7N0C - chains B and D of the 4 polymer chains in the assembly; structure by electron microscopy, 3.40 A resolution.

# Chain B
Name: Proofreading exoribonuclease
Organism: Severe acute respiratory syndrome coronavirus 2
Notes: EC 3.1.13.-
UniProt: P0DTD1 (R1AB_SARS2); residues 1-527 here correspond to UniProt positions 5926-6452 (UniProt number = residue number + 5925)
Amino-acid sequence (527 residues; each row starts with the number of its first residue):
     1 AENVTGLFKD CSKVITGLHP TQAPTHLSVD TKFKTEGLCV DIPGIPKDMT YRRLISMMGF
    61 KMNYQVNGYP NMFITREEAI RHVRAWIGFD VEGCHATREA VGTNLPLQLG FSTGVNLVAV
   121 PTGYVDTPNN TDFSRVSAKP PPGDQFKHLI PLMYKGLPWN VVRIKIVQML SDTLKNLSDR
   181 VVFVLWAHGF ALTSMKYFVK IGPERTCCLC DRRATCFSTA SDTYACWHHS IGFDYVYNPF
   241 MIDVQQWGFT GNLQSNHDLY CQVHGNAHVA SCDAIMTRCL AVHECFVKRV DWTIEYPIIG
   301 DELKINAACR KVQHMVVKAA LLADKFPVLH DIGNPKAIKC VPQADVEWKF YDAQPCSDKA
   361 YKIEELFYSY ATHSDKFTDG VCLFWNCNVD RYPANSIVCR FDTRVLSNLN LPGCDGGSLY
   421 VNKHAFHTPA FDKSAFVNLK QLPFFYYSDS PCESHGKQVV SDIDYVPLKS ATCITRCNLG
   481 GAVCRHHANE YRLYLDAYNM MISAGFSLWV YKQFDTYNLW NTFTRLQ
Disordered / not traced: 455-464, 524-527
Construct notes: engineered mutation Ala-191 (Glu6116 in P0DTD1)
Bound ions: Mg2+ site 1: Asp-90, Glu-92, Asp-273 (shared with C71(D) of chain D); Mg2+ site 2: Asp-90 (shared with C71(D) of chain D); Zn2+ site 1: Cys-207, Cys-210, Cys-226, His-229; Zn2+ site 2: His-257, Cys-261, His-264, Cys-279; Zn2+ site 3: Cys-452, Cys-477, Cys-484, His-487
Swiss-Prot annotation at these positions:
  - region: Cys-414 to Thr-428 (GpppA-binding)
  - active site: Asp-90, Glu-92, His-268, Asp-273
  - binding site (Mg(2+)): Asp-90, Glu-92, His-268, Asp-273
  - binding site (Zn(2+)): Cys-207, Cys-210, Cys-226, His-229, His-257, Cys-261, His-264, Cys-279, Cys-452, Cys-477, Cys-484, His-487
  - binding site (S-adenosyl-L-methionine): Asp-331 to Ala-337
  - site: Gln-527 (Cleavage)
What the authors report for this chain:
  - mutagenesis - E191A: abolished catalytic activity
  - binding site for the 37-nt RNA strand: Lys-9, His-95, Asn-104
  - binding site for the 33-nt RNA strand (chain D): Glu-92, Gly-93, His-95, Phe-146, Trp-186, Gln-245
  - catalytic residues: His-268 (citing earlier work)
  - specificity-determining residues: His-95 (proposed by the authors, not directly observed)

# Chain D
Molecule: 33-nt RNA strand
Sequence (33 nucleotides; each row starts with the number of its first residue):
    39 CGGUCAUUCU CCUAAGAAGC UAUUAAAAUC ACC
Disordered / not traced: 39-47
Bound ions: Mg2+ site 1: C71 (shared with Asp-90(B), Glu-92(B), Asp-273(B) of chain B)

# Chain B / chain D interface
Contacting residue pairs (21; chain B residue first):
  Ala-1(B) with U61(D), phosphate contact; U62(D), hydrogen bond to the phosphate
  Glu-2(B) with U61(D), sugar contact
  Asp-90(B) with C71(D), phosphate contact
  Val-91(B) with C71(D), sugar contact
  Glu-92(B) with C71(D), phosphate contact
  Gly-93(B) with C71(D), hydrogen bond to the phosphate
  His-95(B) with C71(D), hydrogen bond to the sugar
  Pro-141(B) with C71(D), sugar contact
  Gln-145(B) with C71(D), base contact
  Phe-146(B) with C71(D), base contact
  Trp-186(B) with A69(D), phosphate contact; C70(D), hydrogen bond to the phosphate
  Ala-187(B) with C70(D), sugar contact
  Phe-190(B) with C70(D), sugar contact
  Gln-245(B) with A69(D), hydrogen bond to the sugar
  Gly-251(B) with A69(D), sugar contact
  Asn-252(B) with A69(D), phosphate contact; C70(D), phosphate contact
  Leu-253(B) with C70(D), phosphate contact
  His-268(B) with C71(D), salt bridge to the phosphate

# In short
18 residues of chain B face 5 of chain D across their interface; the contacts include 5 hydrogen bonds and 1
salt bridge. Among the polar pairs are His-95(B)/C71(D), Gln-245(B)/A69(D) and Ala-1(B)/U62(D). The paper
reports the catalytic residue His-268(B); E191A of chain B abolishes catalytic activity.
Chain B is Proofreading exoribonuclease (Severe acute respiratory syndrome coronavirus 2) and chain D is a
33-nt RNA strand; the structure, Cryo-EM structure of the monomeric form of SARS-CoV-2 nsp10-nsp14 (E191A)-RNA
complex, was determined by electron microscopy together with 7N0B and 7N0D from the same study.
